PDB entry 7K78 | electron microscopy, 3.10 A resolution | chains F and J of the 12 polymer chains in the assembly

# Chain F
Protein: Histone H4
Source organism: Saccharomyces cerevisiae (strain ATCC 204508 / S288c)
Reference sequence: P02309 (H4_YEAST); residue numbers follow UniProt; this construct covers 1-103
Sequence (103 residues; numbered 1 to 103; the number before each row is that of its first residue):
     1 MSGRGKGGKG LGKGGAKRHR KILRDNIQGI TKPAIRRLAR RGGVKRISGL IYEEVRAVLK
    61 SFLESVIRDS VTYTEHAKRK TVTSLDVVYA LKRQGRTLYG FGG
Unresolved in the structure: 1-23

# Chain J
Molecule: 136-nt DNA strand
Source organism: Saccharomyces cerevisiae
Sequence (136 nucleotides; numbered 157 to 292; the number before each row is that of its first residue):
   157 AGCTTACTAT TTCTTTTTTA ACTTTCGGAA ATCAAATACA CTAATATTTT AAATTTTATT
   217 TTTTAAAAAT AAACTACTTT TTATTTTTTA CTTTTTTTAA AAATATAATA AAATCAAATA
   277 TCATCATGTG ACCCGA
Unresolved in the structure: 157-163, 280-292

# Chain F / chain J interface
Residue-residue contacts (7):
  Thr31(F) with DA207(J), phosphate contact; DA208(J), phosphate contact
  Pro33(F) with DA207(J), phosphate contact; DA208(J), phosphate contact
  Arg37(F) with DA207(J), salt bridge to the phosphate
  Arg46(F) with DT215(J), hydrogen bond to the base; DT216(J), sugar contact
Other interface residues (no listed pair), chain F (6 interface residues in all): Lys32, Lys78
Other interface residues (no listed pair), chain J (5 interface residues in all): DA187

# Overview
6 residues of chain F face 5 of chain J across their interface, with 1 hydrogen bond and 1 salt bridge. Polar
contacts include Arg46(F)-DT215(J) and Arg37(F)-DA207(J).
Here chain F is Histone H4 (Saccharomyces cerevisiae (strain ATCC 204508 / S288c)) and chain J is a 136-nt DNA
strand (Saccharomyces cerevisiae). Entry 7K78 (antibody and nucleosome complex) was determined by electron
microscopy, deposited together with 7K79 and 7K7G.
